PDB entry 7KP5 | X-ray diffraction, 2.40 A resolution | chains AA1 and BA1

# Chain AA1 (and BA1)
Name: Beta-lactoglobulin
Organism: Bos taurus
Notes: chain BA1 of this document is another copy of the same molecule, construct and numbering; everything in this record applies to it too
UniProt: P02754 (LACB_BOVIN); residues 1-162 here correspond to UniProt positions 17-178 (UniProt number = residue number + 16)
Amino-acid sequence (162 residues; row label = number of the first residue in the row):
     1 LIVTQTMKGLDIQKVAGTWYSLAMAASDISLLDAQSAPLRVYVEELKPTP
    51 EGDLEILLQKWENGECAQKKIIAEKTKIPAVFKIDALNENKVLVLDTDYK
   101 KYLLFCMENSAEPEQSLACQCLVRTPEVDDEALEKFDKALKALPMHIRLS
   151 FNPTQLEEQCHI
Disulfide bonds: Cys-66/Cys-160, Cys-106/Cys-119

# How chain AA1 and chain BA1 interact
Residue-residue contacts (26):
  Ile-29(AA1) / Leu-149(BA1)  hydrophobic
  Ile-29(AA1) / Ser-150(BA1)
  Ile-29(AA1) / Phe-151(BA1)  hydrophobic
  Asp-33(AA1) / Leu-32(BA1)
  Asp-33(AA1) / Asp-33(BA1)
  Asp-33(AA1) / Ala-34(BA1)
  Asp-33(AA1) / Arg-40(BA1)  salt bridge
  Ala-34(AA1) / Asp-33(BA1)  hydrogen bond (backbone-backbone)
  Arg-40(AA1) / Ile-29(BA1)
  Arg-40(AA1) / Asp-33(BA1)  salt bridge
  Met-145(AA1) / Ser-150(BA1)
  His-146(AA1) / Arg-148(BA1)
  His-146(AA1) / Leu-149(BA1)
  His-146(AA1) / Ser-150(BA1)  hydrogen bond (backbone-backbone)
  Ile-147(AA1) / Arg-148(BA1)
  Ile-147(AA1) / Leu-149(BA1)  hydrophobic
  Arg-148(AA1) / His-146(BA1)
  Arg-148(AA1) / Ile-147(BA1)
  Arg-148(AA1) / Arg-148(BA1)  hydrogen bond (backbone-backbone)
  Leu-149(AA1) / Ile-29(BA1)  hydrophobic
  Leu-149(AA1) / His-146(BA1)
  Leu-149(AA1) / Ile-147(BA1)  hydrophobic
  Ser-150(AA1) / Ile-29(BA1)
  Ser-150(AA1) / Met-145(BA1)
  Ser-150(AA1) / His-146(BA1)  hydrogen bond (backbone-backbone)
  Phe-151(AA1) / Ile-29(BA1)  hydrophobic
Other interface residues (no listed pair), chain AA1 (12 interface residues in all): Gln-35
Other interface residues (no listed pair), chain BA1 (13 interface residues in all): Gln-35

# Summary
Chain AA1 and chain BA1 form an interface of 12 and 13 residues respectively; the contacts include 4 hydrogen
bonds and 2 salt bridges. Polar contacts include Asp-33(AA1)/Arg-40(BA1), Ala-34(AA1)/Asp-33(BA1) and
His-146(AA1)/Ser-150(BA1).
Chain AA1 and chain BA1 are both Beta-lactoglobulin (Bos taurus); the structure, Energetic and structural
effects of the Tanford transition on the ligand recognition of bovine Beta-lactoglobulin, was determined by
X-ray diffraction, deposited together with 7KOT.
